Entry 7SC9 (electron microscopy, 2.60 A resolution); this record covers chains AK and BD of the 90 polymer chains in the assembly.

Chain AK:
Name: Allophycocyanin subunit beta-18
Organism: Synechocystis sp. PCC 6803 substr. Kazusa
Reference sequence: P74551 (APCF_SYNY3); residues 1-169 here = UniProt positions 1-169
Chain sequence (169 residues; each row starts with the number of its first residue):
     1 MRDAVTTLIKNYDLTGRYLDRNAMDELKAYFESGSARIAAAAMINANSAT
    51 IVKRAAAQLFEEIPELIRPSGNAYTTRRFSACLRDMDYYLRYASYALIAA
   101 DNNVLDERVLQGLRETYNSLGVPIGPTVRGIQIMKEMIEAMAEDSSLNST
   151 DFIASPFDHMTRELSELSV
Curated features (UniProtKB/Swiss-Prot):
  - binding site ((2R,3E)-phycocyanobilin): Cys82
  - modified residue: Asn72 (N4-methylasparagine)
Glycans and other covalent adducts: phycocyanobilin (CYC) linked to Cys82
Small-molecule neighbours:
  - phycocyanobilin (CYC), molecule 1: Leu66, Asn72, Ala73, Arg77, Arg78, Ala81, Arg84, Asp85, Met86, Tyr88, Tyr89, Tyr92, Arg108, Val109, Leu113, Thr116, Tyr117, Leu120, Val122, Pro123, Pro126, Thr127
  - phycocyanobilin (CYC), molecule 2: Ile67, Tyr74, Thr75, Thr76, Phe79

Chain BD:
Name: Phycobiliprotein ApcE
Organism: Synechocystis sp. PCC 6803 substr. Kazusa
Notes: EC 4.-.-.-
Reference sequence: Q55544 (APCE_SYNY3); residues 1-896 here = UniProt positions 1-896
Chain sequence (896 residues; each row starts with the number of its first residue):
     1 MSVKASGGSSLARPQLYQTVPVSAISQAEQQDRFLEGSELNELTAYFQSG
    51 ALRLEIAETLTQNADLIVSRAANRIFTGGSPLSYLEKPVERQPALVGASS
   101 DSRNGSVTYAESNGSGGLFGGLRSVFSSTGPIPPGFRPINIARYGPSNMQ
   151 KSLRDMSWFLRYTTYAIVAGDPNIIVVNTRGLKEVIENACSIDATIVAIQ
   201 EMRAASADYFRNNAQAKEIVLQYFDILLSEFKAPTPANKVRQGPSNDIQG
   251 LELPQSYFNAAAKRQKYAMKPGLSALEKNAVIKAAYRQIFERDITKAYSQ
   301 SISYLESQVRNGDISMKEFVRRLAKSPLYRKQFFEPFINSRALELAFRHI
   351 LGRGPSSREEVQKYFSIVSSGGLPALVDALVDSQEYADYFGEETVPYLRG
   401 LGVEAQECRNWGMQQDLFSYSAPFRKVPQFITTFAQYDRPLPDQHVYGSG
   451 NDPLEIQFGAIFPKETRNPSKRPAPFNKDTKRILIHRGPAVNNQVGNPSA
   501 VGEFPGSLGAKVFRLNGGLPGAKVGKNTGTSVKFGESSTQALIRAAYRQV
   551 FGRDLYEGQRLSVAEIQLENGDISVREFIKRLAKSELFLKLYWAPHYVCK
   601 AIEYMHRRLLGRPTYGRQEMNQYFDIASKQGFYAVVEAMIDSKEYSDAFG
   651 EDTVPYERYLTPGGLQMRSARVGSLREDIGQRVDKEVTPRFVELGQVSAI
   701 RTEPEIAYRSNQGVTRQRQQTKVFKLVSTYDKVAVKNAIRAAYRQVFERD
   751 LEPYIINSEFTALESKLSNNEINVKEFIEGLGTSELYMKEFYAPYPNTKV
   801 IEMGTKHFLGRAPLNQKEIQQYNQILASQGLKAFIGAMVNGMEYLQTFGE
   851 DTVPYRRFPTLPAANFPNTERLYNKLTKQDKELVVPSFTPVVKVGG
Disordered / not traced: 1, 87-130, 896
Curated features (UniProtKB/Swiss-Prot):
  - binding site ((2R,3E)-phycocyanobilin): Cys190
Glycans and other covalent adducts: phycocyanobilin (CYC) linked to Cys190
Small-molecule neighbours:
  - phycocyanobilin (CYC), molecule 1: Ile139, Tyr144, Asn148, Lys151, Ser152, Arg154, Asp155, Met156, Trp158, Phe159, Tyr162, Asn178, Ile186, Ala189, Ser191, Thr195
  - phycocyanobilin (CYC), molecule 2: Gln249, Leu251, Leu253, Tyr257, Leu401, Glu404, Ala405, Gln406, Glu407, Cys408
  - phycocyanobilin (CYC), molecule 3: Arg292, Tyr298, Tyr420, Phe424
  - phycocyanobilin (CYC), molecule 4: Tyr304, Ser307, Gln308, Arg310, Asn311
  - phycocyanobilin (CYC), molecule 5: Ile338, Asn339, Ser340, Arg358, Gln362, Phe365, Ile431
  - phycocyanobilin (CYC), molecule 6: Tyr447, Tyr597, Val598, Cys599, Arg617, Asn621, Phe624
  - phycocyanobilin (CYC), molecule 7: Ile456, Gln457, Phe458, Gly459, Arg553
  - phycocyanobilin (CYC), molecule 8: Ile483, Leu484, Ile485, His486, Ala490, Asn493, Val495
  - phycocyanobilin (CYC), molecule 9: Lys533, Val563, Ile566, Glu569
  - phycocyanobilin (CYC), molecule 10: Gly713, Val714, Arg718, Phe858, Pro859, Thr860, Leu861, Pro862, Ala863, Phe866
  - phycocyanobilin (CYC), molecule 11: Lys732, Ala762, Ser765, Lys766, Ser768, Asn769
  - phycocyanobilin (CYC), molecule 12: Arg749, Tyr754, Leu876, Thr877, Lys878
  - phycocyanobilin (CYC), molecule 13: Asn797, Thr798, Gln816, Ile819, Gln820, Asn823, Ser887

Interface between chain AK and chain BD:
Residue-residue contacts (52; chain AK residue first):
  Lys53(AK) - Asn188(BD)
  Ile67(AK) - Trp158(BD)
  Tyr74(AK) - Trp158(BD)
  Tyr74(AK) - Arg161(BD)  hydrogen bond
  Tyr74(AK) - Tyr162(BD)
  Thr75(AK) - Asn178(BD)
  Thr76(AK) - Val177(BD)  hydrogen bond (side chain-backbone)
  Thr76(AK) - Asn178(BD)  hydrogen bond (side chain-backbone)
  Thr76(AK) - Leu182(BD)
  Arg77(AK) - Val177(BD)
  Arg77(AK) - Ser256(BD)
  Arg77(AK) - Tyr257(BD)
  Arg78(AK) - Leu16(BD)
  Ser80(AK) - Pro254(BD)
  Ser80(AK) - Ser256(BD)
  Arg84(AK) - Glu252(BD)
  Arg84(AK) - Leu253(BD)
  Arg84(AK) - Pro254(BD)
  Tyr88(AK) - Leu251(BD)
  Tyr88(AK) - Glu252(BD)  hydrogen bond (side chain-backbone)
  Arg91(AK) - Gly250(BD)
  Tyr92(AK) - Gln249(BD)  hydrogen bond
  Tyr92(AK) - Gly250(BD)
  Glu107(AK) - Arg409(BD)
  Glu107(AK) - Asp438(BD)
  Arg108(AK) - Asn246(BD)  hydrogen bond (side chain-backbone)
  Arg108(AK) - Asp247(BD)  hydrogen bond (side chain-backbone)
  Arg108(AK) - Ile248(BD)
  Arg108(AK) - Gln249(BD)  hydrogen bond (backbone-side chain)
  Val109(AK) - Cys408(BD)
  Leu110(AK) - Val3(BD)
  Gln111(AK) - Tyr437(BD)  hydrogen bond (backbone-side chain)
  Gly112(AK) - Cys408(BD)  hydrogen bond (backbone-side chain)
  Leu113(AK) - Cys408(BD)  hydrophobic
  Arg114(AK) - Ser2(BD)
  Glu115(AK) - Ser6(BD)  hydrogen bond
  Glu115(AK) - Gly8(BD)
  Glu115(AK) - Ser9(BD)  hydrogen bond (backbone-side chain)
  Thr116(AK) - Cys408(BD)  hydrogen bond
  Thr116(AK) - Trp411(BD)
  Asn118(AK) - Ser9(BD)
  Ser119(AK) - Ser9(BD)  hydrogen bond
  Ser119(AK) - Ser10(BD)  hydrogen bond (side chain-backbone)
  Ser119(AK) - Leu11(BD)
  Ser119(AK) - Ala12(BD)
  Ser119(AK) - Trp411(BD)  hydrogen bond
  Ser119(AK) - Gln415(BD)
  Leu120(AK) - Trp411(BD)  hydrophobic
  Glu163(AK) - Ser2(BD)  hydrogen bond (backbone-side chain)
  Glu163(AK) - Val3(BD)
  Leu167(AK) - Asn477(BD)
  Val169(AK) - Lys478(BD)
Other interface residues (no listed pair), chain AK (31 interface residues in all): Glu61, Phe79, Ala81
Other interface residues (no listed pair), chain BD (39 interface residues in all): Pro14, Lys151, Thr179, Val185

Overview:
31 residues of chain AK face 39 of chain BD across their interface; the contacts include 17 hydrogen bonds.
Among the polar pairs are Tyr74(AK)-Arg161(BD), Thr76(AK)-Val177(BD) and Thr76(AK)-Asn178(BD). Chain AK binds
phycocyanobilin. Bound to chain BD: 12 copies of phycocyanobilin.
Here chain AK is Allophycocyanin subunit beta-18 and chain BD is Phycobiliprotein ApcE, both from
Synechocystis sp. PCC 6803 substr. Kazusa. Entry 7SC9 (Synechocystis PCC 6803 Phycobilisome core, complex with
OCP) was determined by electron microscopy, deposited together with 7SC7, 7SCB and 7SCC.
